Entry 5W9M (electron microscopy, 4.70 A resolution (low resolution: residue-level contacts below are approximate; hydrogen-bond / salt-bridge calls are withheld)); this record covers chains A and B of the 10 polymer chains in the assembly.

== Chain A ==
Protein: Spike glycoprotein
From: Middle East respiratory syndrome-related coronavirus
Reference sequence: W5ZZF5 (W5ZZF5_9BETC); residues 1-1291 here = UniProt positions 1-1291
Chain sequence (1329 residues; row label = number of the first residue in the row):
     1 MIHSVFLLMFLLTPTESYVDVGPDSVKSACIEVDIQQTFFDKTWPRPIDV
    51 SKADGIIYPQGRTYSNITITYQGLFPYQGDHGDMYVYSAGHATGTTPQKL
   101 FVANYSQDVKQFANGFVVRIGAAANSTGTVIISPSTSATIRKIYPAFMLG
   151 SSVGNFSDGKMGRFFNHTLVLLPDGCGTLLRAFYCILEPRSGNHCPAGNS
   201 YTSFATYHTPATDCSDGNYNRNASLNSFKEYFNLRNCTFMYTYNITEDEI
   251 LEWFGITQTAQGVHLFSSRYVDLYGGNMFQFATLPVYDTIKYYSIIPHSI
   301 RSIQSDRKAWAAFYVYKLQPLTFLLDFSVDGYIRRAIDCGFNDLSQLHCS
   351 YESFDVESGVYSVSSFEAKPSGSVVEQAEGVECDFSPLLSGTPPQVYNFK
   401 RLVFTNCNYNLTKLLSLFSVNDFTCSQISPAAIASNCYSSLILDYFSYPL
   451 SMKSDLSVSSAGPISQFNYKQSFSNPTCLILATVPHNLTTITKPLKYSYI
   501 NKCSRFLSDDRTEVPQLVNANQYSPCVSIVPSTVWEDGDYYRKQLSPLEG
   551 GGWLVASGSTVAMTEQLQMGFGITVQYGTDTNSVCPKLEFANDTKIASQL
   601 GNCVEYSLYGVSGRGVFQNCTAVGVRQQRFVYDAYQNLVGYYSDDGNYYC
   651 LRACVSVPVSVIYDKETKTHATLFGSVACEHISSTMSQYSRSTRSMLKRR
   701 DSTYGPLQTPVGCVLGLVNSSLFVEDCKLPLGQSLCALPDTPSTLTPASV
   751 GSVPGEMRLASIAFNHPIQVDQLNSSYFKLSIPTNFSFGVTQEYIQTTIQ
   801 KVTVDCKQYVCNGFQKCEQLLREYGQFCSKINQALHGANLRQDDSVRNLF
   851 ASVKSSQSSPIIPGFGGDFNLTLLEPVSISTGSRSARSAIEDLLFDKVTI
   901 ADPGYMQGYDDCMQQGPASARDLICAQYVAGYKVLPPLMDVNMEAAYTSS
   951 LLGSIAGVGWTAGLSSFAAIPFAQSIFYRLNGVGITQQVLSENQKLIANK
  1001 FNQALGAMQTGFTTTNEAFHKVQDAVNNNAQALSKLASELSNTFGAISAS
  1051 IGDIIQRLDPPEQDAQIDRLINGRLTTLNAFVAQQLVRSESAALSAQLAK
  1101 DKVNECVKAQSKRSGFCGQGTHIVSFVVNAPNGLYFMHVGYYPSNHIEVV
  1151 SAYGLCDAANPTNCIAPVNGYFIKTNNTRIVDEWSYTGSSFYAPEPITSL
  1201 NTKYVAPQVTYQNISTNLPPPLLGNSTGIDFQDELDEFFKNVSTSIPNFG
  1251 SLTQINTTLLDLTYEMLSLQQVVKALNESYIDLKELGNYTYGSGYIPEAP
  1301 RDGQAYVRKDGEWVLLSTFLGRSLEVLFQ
Not modelled in the structure: 1-752, 878-885, 1224-1329
Differences from the reference sequence: conflict Phe506 (Leu in W5ZZF5), Ala748 (Arg in W5ZZF5), Gly751 (Arg in W5ZZF5); engineered mutation Pro1060 (Val in W5ZZF5), Pro1061 (Leu in W5ZZF5); expression tag (1292-1329)
Cystine bridges: Cys806-Cys828, Cys811-Cys817, Cys912-Cys925, Cys1106-Cys1117, Cys1156-Cys1164
Reported in the primary citation:
  - mutagenesis - V1060P/L1061P (>50-fold): increased expression

== Chain B ==
Protein: G4 vh
From: Mus musculus
Chain sequence (233 residues; numbered 1 to 224 plus 9 insertion-coded residues; the number before each row is that of its first residue; a row labelled like 82A-82C holds insertion residues (82A, then the next letters in order)):
     1 QVQLQQSGPELVRPGVSVKISCKGSGYTFTDYAIHWVKQSHAKSLEWIGV
    51 FS
   52A T
    53 YYGNTNYNQKFKGRATMTVDKSSSTAYMEL
82A-82C ARL
    83 TSEDSAIYYCARKSYYVD
100A-100E YVDAM
   101 DYWGQGTSVTVSSASTTPPSVYPLAPGSAAQTNSMVTLGCLVKGYFPEPV
   151 TVTWNSGSLSSGVHTFPAVLQSDLYTLSSSVTVPSSTWPSETVTCNVAHP
   201 ASSTKVDKKIVPRDCGKGLEVLFQ
Not modelled in the structure: 111-224
Cystine bridges: Cys22-Cys92

== How chain A and chain B interact ==
Contacting residue pairs (31):
  Val1149(A) - Tyr100A(B)
  Val1150(A) - Tyr100A(B)
  Lys1174(A) - Tyr100A(B)
  Thr1175(A) - Tyr97(B)
  Thr1175(A) - Tyr100A(B)
  Asn1176(A) - Tyr97(B)
  Asn1176(A) - Asp100(B)
  Asn1176(A) - Tyr100A(B)
  Asn1177(A) - Tyr97(B)
  Thr1178(A) - Asp31(B)
  Thr1178(A) - Tyr32(B)
  Thr1178(A) - Ala33(B)
  Thr1178(A) - Lys95(B)
  Thr1178(A) - Ser96(B)
  Thr1178(A) - Tyr97(B)
  Arg1179(A) - Thr30(B)
  Arg1179(A) - Asp31(B)
  Arg1179(A) - Ser52(B)
  Arg1179(A) - Tyr53(B)
  Arg1179(A) - Tyr54(B)
  Ile1180(A) - Tyr54(B)
  Ile1180(A) - Lys95(B)
  Val1181(A) - Ala33(B)
  Val1181(A) - Val50(B)
  Val1181(A) - Ser52(B)
  Val1181(A) - Asn56(B)
  Val1181(A) - Asn58(B)
  Val1181(A) - Lys95(B)
  Pro1196(A) - Tyr54(B)
  Asn1217(A) - Thr57(B)
  Asn1217(A) - Asn58(B)
Other interface residues (no listed pair), chain A (14 interface residues in all): Glu1148, Asp1182
Other interface residues (no listed pair), chain B (19 interface residues in all): Tyr27, Phe51, Val99

== Overview ==
The interface between chain A and chain B involves 14 residues on one side and 19 on the other. From the
paper: V1060P/L1061P of chain A increase expression.
Chain A is Spike glycoprotein (Middle East respiratory syndrome-related coronavirus) and chain B is G4 vh (Mus
musculus); the structure, MERS S ectodomain trimer in complex with variable domain of neutralizing antibody
G4, was determined by electron microscopy (same publication as 5VZR, 5W9H, 5W9I, 5W9J, 5W9K, 5W9L and 3
further entries).
